Entry 2IF8 (X-ray diffraction, 2.40 A resolution); this record covers chain A.

== Chain A ==
Molecule: Inositol polyphosphate multikinase
Source organism: Saccharomyces cerevisiae
Notes: EC 2.7.1.151
UniProtKB: P07250 (IPMK_YEAST); numbering as in UniProt (aligned over 1-355)
Amino-acid sequence (363 residues; row label = number of the first residue in the row):
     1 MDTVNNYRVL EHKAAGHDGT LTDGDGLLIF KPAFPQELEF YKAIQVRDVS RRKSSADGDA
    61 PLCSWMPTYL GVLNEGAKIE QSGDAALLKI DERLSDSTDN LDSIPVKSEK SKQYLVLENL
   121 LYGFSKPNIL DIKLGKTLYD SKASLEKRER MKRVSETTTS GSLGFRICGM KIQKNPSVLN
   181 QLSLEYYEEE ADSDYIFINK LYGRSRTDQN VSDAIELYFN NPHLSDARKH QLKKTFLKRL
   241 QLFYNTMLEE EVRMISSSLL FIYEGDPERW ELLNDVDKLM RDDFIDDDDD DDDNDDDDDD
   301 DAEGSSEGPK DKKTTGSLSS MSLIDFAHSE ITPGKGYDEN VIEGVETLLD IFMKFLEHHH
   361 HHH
Disordered / not traced: 1-25, 46-57, 76-110, 287-316, 358-363
Sequence notes: cloning artifact (356-357); expression tag (358-363)
Curated features (UniProtKB/Swiss-Prot):
  - binding site (ATP): Lys31, Glu118 to Leu120, Asp131, Asp325
  - binding site (substrate): Pro127 to Gly135
  - binding site (Ca(2+)): Glu271, Asn274, Gly334
  - modified residue: Met1 (N-acetylmethionine), Ser97 (Phosphoserine)
  - mutagenesis: Asp131 (D131A: Abolishes catalytic activity, but preserves its nonkinase transcription regulation functions), Lys133 (K133A: Abolishes catalytic activity, but preserves its nonkinase transcription regulation functions), Ser257 to Leu260 (Abolishes catalytic activity)
Metal / ion sites: Mn2+: Lys133, Asp325 (together with ADP); Ca2+: Glu271, Asn274, Gly334
Small-molecule neighbours: ADP (adenosine-5'-diphosphate): Ile29, Lys31, Pro67, Leu117, Glu118, Asn119, Leu120, Leu121, Ile129, Asp131, Lys133, Leu260, Ile324, Asp325

== Summary ==
Bound to chain A: ADP. Lys133 and Asp325 coordinate Mn2+. The Ca2+ site is built by Glu271, Asn274 and Gly334.
UniProt lists 6 ATP-binding residues, 9 substrate-binding residues, 3 Ca2+-binding residues and 6 mutagenesis
sites.
Chain A is Inositol polyphosphate multikinase (Saccharomyces cerevisiae); the structure, Crystal structure of
Inositol Phosphate Multikinase Ipk2 in complex with ADP and Mn2+ from S. cerevisiae, was determined by X-ray
diffraction, deposited together with 2IEW.
